6CQL - chains B and E of the 5 polymer chains in the assembly; structure by X-ray diffraction, 2.40 A resolution.

== Chain B ==
Name: HLA class II histocompatibility antigen, DRB1-11 beta chain
Organism: Homo sapiens
UniProtKB: P20039 (2B1B_HUMAN); residues 1-190 here correspond to UniProt positions 30-219 (UniProt number = residue number + 29)
Chain sequence (190 residues; row label = number of the first residue in the row):
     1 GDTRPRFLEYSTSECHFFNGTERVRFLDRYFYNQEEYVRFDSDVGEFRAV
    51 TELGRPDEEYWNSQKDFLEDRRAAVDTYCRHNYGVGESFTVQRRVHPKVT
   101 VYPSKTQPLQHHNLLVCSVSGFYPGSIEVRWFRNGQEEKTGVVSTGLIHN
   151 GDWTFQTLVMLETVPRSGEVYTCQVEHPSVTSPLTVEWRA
Disulfides: Cys15-Cys79, Cys117-Cys173

== Chain E ==
Name: F24 beta Chain
Organism: Homo sapiens
Chain sequence (245 residues; numbered 1 to 260; 15 numbers in that range are skipped by the numbering (no residue carries them; nothing is unmodelled there); the number before each row is that of its first residue):
     1 EPEVTQTPSHQVTQMGQEVILRCVPISNHLY
    39 FYWYRQILGQKVEFLVSFYNNEI
    66 SEKSEIFDDQFSVERPDG
    85 SNFTLKIRSTKLEDSAMYFCASSRLAGGM
   117 DEQFFGPGTRLTVLEDLKNVFPPEVAVFEPSEAEISHTQKATLVCLATGF
   167 YPDHVELSWWVNGKEVHSGVCTDPQPLKEQPALNDSRYALSSRLRVSATF
   217 WQNPRNHFRCQVQFYGLSENDEWTQDRAKPVTQIVSAEAWGRAD
Not modelled in the structure: 1
Disulfides: Cys23-Cys104, Cys161-Cys226

== Interface between chain B and chain E ==
Pairs across the interface (6; chain B residue first):
  Tyr60(B) with Arg108(E), hydrogen bond
  Gln64(B) with Leu109(E)
  Asp66(B) with Leu109(E); Met113(E); Asp117(E)
  Phe67(B) with Met113(E), hydrophobic
Other interface residues (no listed pair), chain B (5 interface residues in all): Asp70
Interface features reported in the paper:
  - residue pairs: Tyr60(B)-Arg108(E)
  - interface residues, chain B: Asp66(B)
  - interface residues, chain E: Met113(E)

== Overview ==
Chain B and chain E form an interface of 5 and 4 residues respectively, with 1 hydrogen bond. Its one
hydrogen-bonded contact is Tyr60(B)-Arg108(E). The authors report a contact between Tyr60(B) and Arg108(E).
From the paper: interface residues Asp66(B) and Met113(E).
Here chain B is HLA class II histocompatibility antigen, DRB1-11 beta chain and chain E is F24 beta Chain,
both from Homo sapiens. Entry 6CQL (Crystal structure of F24 TCR -DR11-RQ13 peptide complex) was determined by
X-ray diffraction, deposited together with 6CPH, 6CPL, 6CPN, 6CPO, 6CQJ, 6CQN, 6CQQ and 6CQR.
